PDB entry 7JHY | electron microscopy, 3.90 A resolution | chains h and g of the 12 polymer chains in the assembly

# Chain h (and g)
Name: Csf4 (Cas11)
From: Mycobacterium sp. JS623
Notes: chain g of this document is another copy of the same molecule, construct and numbering; everything in this record applies to it too
Reference sequence: L0JA79 (L0JA79_9MYCO); residues 1-162 here = UniProt positions 1-162
Amino-acid sequence (162 residues; row label = number of the first residue in the row):
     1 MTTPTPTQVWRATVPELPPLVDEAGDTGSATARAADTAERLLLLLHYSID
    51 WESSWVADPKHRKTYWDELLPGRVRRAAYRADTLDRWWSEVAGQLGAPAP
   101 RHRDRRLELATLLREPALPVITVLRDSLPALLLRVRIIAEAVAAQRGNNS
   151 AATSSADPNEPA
Unresolved in the structure: 1, 52-53, 65, 148-162

# Interface between chain h and chain g
Residue-residue contacts (22):
  Asp85(h) with Asp126(g)
  Trp87(h) with Leu133(g), hydrophobic
  Trp88(h) with Arg125(g); Asp126(g); Ser127(g); Pro129(g)
  Val91(h) with Pro129(g), hydrophobic
  Pro98(h) with Leu133(g), hydrophobic
  Arg101(h) with Arg136(g)
  Arg103(h) with Glu140(g), salt bridge
  Arg106(h) with Arg136(g); Ile137(g); Glu140(g), salt bridge
  Leu107(h) with Glu16(g)
  Ala110(h) with Leu17(g); Ile137(g), hydrophobic
  Thr111(h) with Glu16(g); Leu17(g)
  Arg114(h) with Pro18(g), hydrogen bond (side chain-backbone); Pro19(g), hydrogen bond (side chain-backbone); Leu20(g); Arg134(g)
Also at the interface, not in a pair above, chain h (14 interface residues in all): Leu84, Leu109
Also at the interface, not in a pair above, chain g (19 interface residues in all): Val14, Trp66, Asp67, Leu128, Ala130

# In short
Chain h and chain g form an interface of 14 and 19 residues respectively, with 2 hydrogen bonds and 2 salt
bridges. Among the polar pairs are Arg103(h)-Glu140(g), Arg106(h)-Glu140(g) and Arg114(h)-Pro18(g).
Chain h and chain g are both Csf4 (Cas11) (Mycobacterium sp. JS623); the structure, Type IV-B CRISPR Complex,
was determined by electron microscopy.
